7Q6I - chains A and X; structure by X-ray diffraction, 3.60 A resolution.

== Chain A ==
Protein: Cell division protein FtsA
From: Vibrio maritimus
UniProt: A0A090T942 (A0A090T942_9VIBR); residue numbers follow UniProt; this construct covers 1-396
Sequence (396 residues; row label = number of the first residue in the row):
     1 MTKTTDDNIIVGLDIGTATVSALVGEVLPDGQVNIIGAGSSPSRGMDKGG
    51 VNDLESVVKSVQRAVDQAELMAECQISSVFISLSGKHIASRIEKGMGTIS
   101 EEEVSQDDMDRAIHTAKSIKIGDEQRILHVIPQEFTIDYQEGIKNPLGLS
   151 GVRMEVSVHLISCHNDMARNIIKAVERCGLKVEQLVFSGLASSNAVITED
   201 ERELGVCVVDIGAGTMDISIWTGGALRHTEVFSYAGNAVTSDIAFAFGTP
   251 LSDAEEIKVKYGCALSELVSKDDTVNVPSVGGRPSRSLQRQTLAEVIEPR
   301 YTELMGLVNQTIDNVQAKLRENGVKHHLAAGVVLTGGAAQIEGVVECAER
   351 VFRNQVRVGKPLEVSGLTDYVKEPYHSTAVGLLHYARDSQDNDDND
Disordered / not traced: 1-7, 390-396
Residues lining bound ligands: ATP (adenosine-5'-triphosphate): Asp14, Gly16, Thr17, Ala18, Thr19, Asp210, Ile211, Gly212, Ala213, Gly214, Thr215, Gly236, Asn237, Thr240, Glu255, Lys258, Val259, Gly336, Gly337, Ala338, Gln340, Ile341, Tyr375
What the authors report for this chain:
  - conformationally variable residues (domain motion): Arg91

== Chain X ==
Protein: Cell division protein FtsN (polyAla model)
Sequence (37 residues; row label = number of the first residue in the row; numbers below 1 keep their minus sign (Met-28 is residue -28); X marks 8 residues of unknown identity (built as UNK)):
   -28 MANRDYVRRGKGTSRRPAKKKTSGKKPWRXXXXXXXX
Disordered / not traced: -28 to 0

== Chain A / chain X interface ==
Chain A side of the interface, 10 residues: Gln106, Ile113, Val130, Ile131, Pro132, Gln133, Phe135, Asn145, Leu147, Tyr385

== Overview ==
No residue of chain A is in contact with chain X. Bound to chain A: ATP. The paper reports conformational
variability at Arg91(A).
Chain A is Cell division protein FtsA (Vibrio maritimus) and chain X is Cell division protein FtsN (polyAla
model); the structure, Vibrio maritimus FtsA 1-396 ATP and FtsN 1-29, bent tetramers in double filament
arrangement, was determined by X-ray diffraction together with 7Q6D, 7Q6F and 7Q6G from the same study.
